Entry 7YMI (electron microscopy, 3.30 A resolution); this record covers chains A and D of the 40 polymer chains in the assembly.

[Chain A]
Name: Photosystem II protein D1 2
Organism: Acaryochloris marina MBIC11017
Notes: EC 1.10.3.9
UniProtKB: A5A8K9 (PSBA2_ACAM1); numbering as in UniProt (aligned over 1-360)
Amino-acid sequence (360 residues; row label = number of the first residue in the row):
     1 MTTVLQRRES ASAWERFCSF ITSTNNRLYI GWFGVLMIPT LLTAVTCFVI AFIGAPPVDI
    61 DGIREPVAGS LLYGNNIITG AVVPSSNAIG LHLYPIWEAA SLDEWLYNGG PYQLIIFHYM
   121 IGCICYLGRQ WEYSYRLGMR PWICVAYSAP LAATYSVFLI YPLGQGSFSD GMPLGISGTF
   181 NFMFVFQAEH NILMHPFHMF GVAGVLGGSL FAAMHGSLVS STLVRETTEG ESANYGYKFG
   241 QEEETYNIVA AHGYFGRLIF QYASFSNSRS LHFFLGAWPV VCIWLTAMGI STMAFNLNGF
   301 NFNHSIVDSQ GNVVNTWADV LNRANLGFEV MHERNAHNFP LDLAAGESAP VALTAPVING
Not modelled in the structure: 1-10, 225-266, 337-360
Bound ions: Fe2+: H215, H272 (together with bicarbonate ion) (shared with H213(D), H267(D) of chain D)
Ligand contacts:
  - 8CT ((6'R,11cis,11'cis,13cis,15cis)-4',5'-didehydro-5',6'-dihydro-beta,beta-carotene): I30, V35, I38, P39, L42, T43, T46, C47, I50, A51, G54, A55, I96, L102, L106, P111, L114
  - bicarbonate ion (BCT): H215, V219, H272
  - chlorophyll d (CL7), molecule 1: F33, F117, M120, I121, I124, L127, W131, Y155, L159
  - chlorophyll d (CL7), molecule 2: L36, P39, T40, T43, L93, Y94, P95, I96, W97, Q113, L114, F117, H118, I121
  - chlorophyll d (CL7), molecule 3: F48, Y119, T154, V157, F158, M172, I176, T179, F180, F182, M183
  - chlorophyll d (CL7), molecule 4: Y119, C123, Y147, P150, A153, T154, V157, F182, M183, F184, F186, Q187, I192, L193, H198, G201, V202, V205, L206, I283, T286, A287, I290
  - chlorophyll d (CL7), molecule 5: M199, V202, A203, L206, G207, L210, W278
  - pheophytin a (PHO), molecule 1: L41, A44, V45, F48, I115, Y119, C123, Y126, Q130, A146, Y147, A149, P150, F158, M172, L174, G175, I176, T179, V205, P279, V280, I283
  - pheophytin a (PHO), molecule 2: L206, S209, L210, A213, M214
  - plastoquinone 9 (PL9; 2,3-dimethyl-5-(3,7,11,15,19,23,27,31,35-nonamethyl-2,6,10,14,18,22,26,30,34-hexatriacontanonaenyl-2,5-cyclohexadiene-1,4-dione-2,3-dimethyl-5-solanesyl-1,4-benzoquinone): F48, V49, F52, I77, I176
UniProt features mapped onto this chain:
  - binding site (chlorophyll a): H118, H198
  - binding site (pheophytin a): Y126
  - binding site ([CaMn4O5] cluster): D170, E189, H332, E333, D342, A344
  - binding site (a quinone): H215, S264, F265
  - binding site (Fe cation): H215, H272
  - site: Y161 (Tyrosine radical intermediate), H190 (Stabilizes free radical intermediate), A344, A345 (Cleavage)
Reported in the primary citation:
  - binding site for chlorophyll d: H198, M199, L206
  - conformationally variable residues (order/disorder transition): A336

[Chain D]
Name: Photosystem II D2 protein 1
Organism: Acaryochloris marina MBIC11017
Notes: EC 1.10.3.9
UniProtKB: B0C1V6 (PSBD1_ACAM1); residue numbers follow UniProt; this construct covers 1-351
Amino-acid sequence (351 residues; numbered 1 to 351; the number before each row is that of its first residue):
     1 MTIAVGRAQE RGWFDVLDDW LKRDRFVFIG WSGILLFPCA FLSIGGWFTG TTFVTSWYTH
    61 GLASSYLEGA NFLTVAVSTP ADSLGHSLLL LWGPEAQGDF TRWCQLGGLW NFTTLHGVFG
   121 LIGFMLRQFE IARLVGVRPY NAVAFSGPIA VYVSVFLMYP LGQSSWFFAP SWGVTSIFRF
   181 LLFAQGFHNL TLNPFHMMGV AGILGGALLC AIHGATVENT LFEDGQDANT FAAFTPTQAE
   241 ETYSMVTANR FWSQIFGIAF SNKRWLHFFM LFVPVTGLWA SAIGLVGIAL NMRAYDFVSQ
   301 EIRAAEDPEF ETFYTKNILL NEGLRAWMAP QDQIHENFIF PEEVLPRGNA L
Not modelled in the structure: 1-10, 225-240, 350-351
Bound ions: Fe2+: H213, H267 (together with bicarbonate ion) (shared with H215(A), H272(A) of chain A)
Ligand contacts:
  - 8CT ((6'R,11cis,11'cis,13cis,15cis)-4',5'-didehydro-5',6'-dihydro-beta,beta-carotene): F41, L42, G45, G46, F48, T49, F100, W103, L109, F112
  - bicarbonate ion (BCT): H213, E241, Y243, K263, H267
  - chlorophyll d (CL7), molecule 1: I34, L35, P38, C39, L42, L88, L89, L90, L91, W92, W103, G108, N111, F112, L115, H116, F119
  - chlorophyll d (CL7), molecule 2: L35, L88, F119, I122, M125, L126, F129, I149
  - chlorophyll d (CL7), molecule 3: L121, P148, V151, Y152, V155, F180, L181, A184, Q185, L190, T191, H196, G199, V200, I203, L204, L278, S281, A282, L285
  - chlorophyll d (CL7), molecule 4: Y152, F156, W172, V174, I177, F178, F180, L181
  - chlorophyll d (CL7), molecule 5: M197, V200, A201, L204, G205, L208
  - pheophytin a (PHO), molecule 1: L36, A40, S43, I44, W47, T113, G117, G120, L121, F124, Q128, N141, A144, F145, P148, Y152, W172, G173, V174, I203, P274, V275, L278
  - pheophytin a (PHO), molecule 2: L204, A207, L208, A211, I212, W252, F256
  - plastoquinone 9 (PL9; 2,3-dimethyl-5-(3,7,11,15,19,23,27,31,35-nonamethyl-2,6,10,14,18,22,26,30,34-hexatriacontanonaenyl-2,5-cyclohexadiene-1,4-dione-2,3-dimethyl-5-solanesyl-1,4-benzoquinone): M197, M198, A201, G202, G205, L208, L209, I212, H213, T216, Y243, M245, A248, N249, W252, F256, I258, A259, F260, L266, F269, F272, V273, T276
Reported in the primary citation:
  - binding site for chlorophyll d: W172, I177, F178, A184, L190, H196

[Interface between chain A and chain D]
Residue-residue contacts (135):
  T24(A) with R250(D), hydrogen bond (backbone-side chain); Q254(D)
  N26(A) with Q254(D), hydrogen bond (backbone-side chain)
  R27(A) with S253(D), hydrogen bond (side chain-backbone); Q254(D); G257(D), hydrogen bond (side chain-backbone)
  L28(A) with S253(D); Q254(D)
  Y29(A) with Q254(D), hydrogen bond (backbone-backbone)
  E65(A) with E311(D)
  V67(A) with E311(D)
  A68(A) with E311(D), hydrogen bond (backbone-backbone); T312(D)
  Y73(A) with R303(D); F310(D)
  G74(A) with Q300(D), hydrogen bond (backbone-side chain); R303(D)
  N75(A) with Q300(D); T312(D)
  N76(A) with F297(D); Q300(D)
  I78(A) with L192(D), hydrophobic; F297(D), hydrophobic
  T79(A) with F297(D); Q300(D); Y314(D)
  A81(A) with F313(D), hydrophobic
  V83(A) with F313(D), hydrophobic
  Y126(A) with I255(D)
  R129(A) with Q254(D), hydrogen bond (side chain-backbone); I255(D), hydrogen bond (side chain-backbone)
  Q130(A) with F251(D); W252(D); I255(D)
  Y133(A) with F251(D), hydrophobic; Q254(D), hydrogen bond; I255(D), hydrophobic
  S134(A) with F251(D)
  L137(A) with F251(D), hydrophobic
  M139(A) with N219(D); T220(D); T247(D); F251(D), hydrophobic
  R140(A) with E218(D), hydrogen bond (side chain-backbone); N219(D), hydrogen bond (backbone-backbone)
  W142(A) with N219(D), hydrogen bond (backbone-side chain)
  I143(A) with A215(D); T216(D); N219(D), hydrogen bond (backbone-side chain); W252(D), hydrophobic
  A146(A) with A215(D), hydrophobic
  P173(A) with F313(D), hydrophobic
  S177(A) with L192(D); N317(D), hydrogen bond (backbone-side chain)
  F180(A) with T191(D)
  N181(A) with N317(D), hydrogen bond; L320(D)
  F184(A) with Q185(D); T191(D)
  L193(A) with F178(D)
  M194(A) with L73(D), hydrophobic; T175(D)
  M199(A) with L73(D), hydrophobic
  V205(A) with L204(D), hydrophobic
  G208(A) with C210(D)
  S209(A) with I203(D), hydrogen bond (side chain-backbone); A207(D); P274(D)
  A212(A) with G206(D); C210(D), hydrophobic; M270(D), hydrophobic
  H215(A) with H213(D), hydrogen bond; H267(D)
  G216(A) with H267(D)
  V219(A) with H267(D)
  S220(A) with Y140(D)
  S221(A) with V137(D); R138(D); Y140(D)
  R269(A) with E218(D); L221(D)
  H272(A) with H213(D), hydrogen bond; G214(D); V217(D); E218(D)
  F273(A) with E218(D), hydrogen bond (backbone-side chain)
  L275(A) with C210(D), hydrogen bond (backbone-side chain)
  G276(A) with A211(D); G214(D)
  P279(A) with A211(D), hydrophobic
  F300(A) with L73(D), hydrophobic
  F302(A) with N71(D); L73(D), hydrophobic
  I306(A) with A63(D), hydrophobic; E68(D); G69(D); A70(D)
  V314(A) with W57(D), hydrophobic; A63(D), hydrophobic
  N315(A) with L62(D); A63(D), hydrogen bond (backbone-backbone)
  T316(A) with A63(D)
  W317(A) with H60(D); L62(D); S64(D); T74(D); A76(D); S78(D); S171(D); T175(D); S176(D); R179(D)
  A318(A) with T74(D); T175(D)
  L321(A) with L182(D), hydrophobic
  R323(A) with W327(D), hydrogen bond (side chain-backbone); Q331(D)
  A324(A) with L182(D), hydrophobic; L324(D); M328(D), hydrophobic
  G327(A) with W327(D)
  F328(A) with L320(D), hydrophobic; L324(D), hydrophobic
  V330(A) with W327(D); R347(D); G348(D), hydrogen bond (backbone-backbone)
  M331(A) with L319(D); L320(D), hydrophobic; G323(D); P346(D), hydrophobic; R347(D)
  E333(A) with G348(D)
  R334(A) with E311(D), salt bridge; G348(D); N349(D), hydrogen bond (backbone-backbone)
Also at the interface, not in a pair above, chain A (87 interface residues in all): N25, I60, P66, P84, I176, G178, V185, Q187, L206, F211, A213, M214, S217, T222, V224, V280, V320, N325, H332, N335
Also at the interface, not in a pair above, chain D (81 interface residues in all): G61, N141, V174, M197, F256, F268, L271, E309, K316, A326

[Summary]
87 residues of chain A and 81 residues of chain D are in contact, with 25 hydrogen bonds and 1 salt bridge.
Polar pairs include R334(A)-E311(D), T24(A)-R250(D) and N26(A)-Q254(D). The paper reports a binding site for
chlorophyll d at H198(A), M199(A) and W172(D) among others; conformational variability at A336(A).
Chain A is Photosystem II protein D1 2 and chain D is Photosystem II D2 protein 1, both from Acaryochloris
marina MBIC11017; the structure, PSII-Pcb Dimer of Acaryochloris Marina, was determined by electron microscopy
together with 7YMM from the same study.
